Entry 9JSZ (electron microscopy, 3.18 A resolution); this record covers chains B and C of the 16 polymer chains in the assembly.

Chain B:
Protein: Dren-apaz
Organism: Novosphingopyxis baekryungensis DSM 16222
Sequence (442 residues; numbered 1 to 442; the number before each row is that of its first residue):
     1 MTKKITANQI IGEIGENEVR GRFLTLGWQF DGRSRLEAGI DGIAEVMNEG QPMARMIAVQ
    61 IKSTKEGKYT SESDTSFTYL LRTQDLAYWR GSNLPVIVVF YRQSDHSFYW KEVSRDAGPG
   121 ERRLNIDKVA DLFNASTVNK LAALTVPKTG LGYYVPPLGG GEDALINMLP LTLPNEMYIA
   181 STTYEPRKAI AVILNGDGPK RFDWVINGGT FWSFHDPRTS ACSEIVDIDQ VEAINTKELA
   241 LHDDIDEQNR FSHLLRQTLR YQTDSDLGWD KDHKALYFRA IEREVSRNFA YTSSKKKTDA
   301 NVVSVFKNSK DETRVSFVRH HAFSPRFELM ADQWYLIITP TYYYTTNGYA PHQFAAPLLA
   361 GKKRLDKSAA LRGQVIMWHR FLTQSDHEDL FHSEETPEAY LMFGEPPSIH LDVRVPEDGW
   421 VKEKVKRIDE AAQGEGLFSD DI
Unresolved in the structure: 1-5, 385-396, 425-442
Reported in the primary citation:
  - mutagenesis - E13A/N17A/R20A/Q29A/D31A/R33A/E45A, D41A, Q60A: abolished catalytic activity
  - mutagenesis - K62A: decreased catalytic activity

Chain C:
Molecule: 20-nt RNA strand
Organism: Novosphingopyxis baekryungensis DSM 16222
Sequence (20 nucleotides; numbered 1 to 20; the number before each row is that of its first residue):
     1 AUACUGCACA GCUGACGAUA
Unresolved in the structure: 20
Bound ions: Mg2+: A1, U2, A3 (shared with 1 residue of chain A)

How chain B and chain C interact:
Contacting residue pairs (13):
  Glu-185(B) with A18(C), sugar contact; U19(C), phosphate contact
  Arg-187(B) with G17(C), base contact; A18(C), hydrogen bond to the base; U19(C), phosphate contact
  Lys-188(B) with U19(C), phosphate contact
  Ile-206(B) with G17(C), hydrogen bond to the sugar
  Asp-246(B) with A15(C), hydrogen bond to the sugar
  Asn-249(B) with A15(C), hydrogen bond to the base
  Arg-250(B) with C16(C), hydrogen bond to the sugar; G17(C), hydrogen bond to the sugar
  Leu-359(B) with A8(C), phosphate contact
  Lys-363(B) with C7(C), sugar contact
Also at the interface, not in a pair above, chain B (12 interface residues in all): Pro-186, Gly-208, Ala-356

Overview:
The interface between chain B and chain C involves 12 residues on one side and 7 on the other, with 6 hydrogen
bonds. Polar contacts include Arg-187(B)/A18(C), Asn-249(B)/A15(C) and Ile-206(B)/G17(C). A1(C), U2(C) and
A3(C) coordinate Mg2+. The paper reports that E13A/N17A/R20A/Q29A/D31A/R33A/E45A, D41A and Q60A of chain B
abolish catalytic activity; K62A of chain B reduces catalytic activity.
Here chain B is Dren-apaz and chain C is a 20-nt RNA strand, both from Novosphingopyxis baekryungensis DSM
16222. Entry 9JSZ (active NbaSPARDA complexes) was determined by electron microscopy together with 9JSB, 9JSP
and 9JT2 from the same study.
